3T1B - chains A and B of the 4 polymer chains in the assembly; structure by X-ray diffraction, 2.70 A resolution.

== Chain A (and B) ==
Protein: Transcriptional regulator, LysR family
Organism: Vibrio cholerae
Notes: chain B of this document is another copy of the same molecule, construct and numbering; everything in this record applies to it too
UniProtKB: Q9KT56 (Q9KT56_VIBCH); residues 1-291 here correspond to UniProt positions 9-299 (UniProt number = residue number + 8)
Sequence (291 residues; numbered 1 to 291; the number before each row is that of its first residue):
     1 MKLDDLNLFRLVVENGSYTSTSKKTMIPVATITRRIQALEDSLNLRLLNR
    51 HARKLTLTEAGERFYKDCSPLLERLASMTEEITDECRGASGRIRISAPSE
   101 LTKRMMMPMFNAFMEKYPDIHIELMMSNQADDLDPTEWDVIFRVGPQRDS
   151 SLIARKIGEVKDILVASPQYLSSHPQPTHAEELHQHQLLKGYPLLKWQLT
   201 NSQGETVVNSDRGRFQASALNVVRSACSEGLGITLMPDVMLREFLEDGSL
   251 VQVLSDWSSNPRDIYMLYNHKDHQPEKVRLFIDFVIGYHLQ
Unresolved in the structure: 291 (chain B: 132, 291)
Sequence notes: engineered mutation Glu-100 (Asn108 in Q9KT56)
From the paper describing this entry:
  - conformationally variable residues (domain motion, loop rearrangement): Gly-88, Gly-91, Glu-100
  - mutagenesis - P98D, L101E, P193D, L220E: increased signaling in response to non-permissive pH of 8.5
  - mutagenesis - L101N, P193A: abolished signaling in response to tcpPH promoter
  - mutagenesis - N128E, V144E, L194E, P237D, R262E: abolished signaling
  - mutagenesis - Y192E, M240E: unchanged signaling
  - mutagenesis - C227S: increased signaling in response to aerobic conditions
  - mutagenesis - C227S: unchanged signaling in response to pH

== Chain A / chain B interface ==
Contacting residue pairs - 88 pairs, chain A then chain B:
  Arg-92(A) with Arg-212(B); Gly-213(B), hydrogen bond (side chain-backbone)
  Lys-103(A) with Asn-221(B); Arg-224(B); Ser-225(B)
  Met-107(A) with Phe-215(B), hydrophobic; Val-222(B), hydrophobic
  Asn-111(A) with Ser-225(B), hydrogen bond; Ala-226(B); Glu-229(B); Leu-231(B)
  Met-114(A) with Arg-214(B), hydrogen bond (backbone-side chain); Phe-215(B), hydrophobic; Leu-231(B), hydrophobic
  Glu-115(A) with Arg-214(B)
  Pro-118(A) with Arg-214(B)
  His-121(A) with Arg-214(B)
  Ile-122(A) with Arg-214(B), hydrogen bond (backbone-backbone); Phe-215(B); Gln-216(B), hydrogen bond (backbone-backbone)
  Glu-123(A) with Arg-212(B), salt bridge; Gln-216(B)
  Leu-124(A) with Phe-215(B), hydrophobic; Gln-216(B), hydrogen bond (backbone-backbone); Ala-217(B); Ser-218(B), hydrogen bond (backbone-backbone)
  Met-125(A) with Ser-218(B)
  Met-126(A) with Ser-218(B), hydrogen bond (backbone-side chain); Ala-219(B), hydrophobic
  Asn-128(A) with Lys-23(B)
  Gln-129(A) with Ser-17(B); Thr-19(B), hydrogen bond; Ser-20(B), hydrogen bond; Lys-23(B)
  Asp-131(A) with Arg-53(B), salt bridge
  Asp-132(A) with Ser-17(B), hydrogen bond; Thr-19(B); Ser-20(B); Arg-53(B), salt bridge
  Arg-148(A) with Arg-50(B); Ala-52(B); Arg-53(B)
  Tyr-192(A) with Thr-19(B); Ser-22(B); Lys-23(B)
  Leu-195(A) with Ser-22(B); Met-26(B); Pro-28(B), hydrophobic
  Lys-196(A) with Pro-28(B); Ala-30(B)
  Arg-212(A) with Thr-25(B), hydrogen bond (side chain-backbone); Met-26(B); Arg-92(B); Glu-123(B), salt bridge
  Gly-213(A) with Arg-92(B), hydrogen bond (backbone-side chain)
  Arg-214(A) with Arg-92(B); Met-114(B), hydrogen bond (side chain-backbone); Pro-118(B); His-121(B); Ile-122(B), hydrogen bond (backbone-backbone)
  Phe-215(A) with Met-107(B), hydrophobic; Met-114(B), hydrophobic; Ile-122(B); Leu-124(B), hydrophobic
  Gln-216(A) with Met-26(B); Arg-92(B); Ile-122(B), hydrogen bond (backbone-backbone); Glu-123(B); Leu-124(B), hydrogen bond (backbone-backbone)
  Ala-217(A) with Met-26(B); Leu-124(B)
  Ser-218(A) with Leu-124(B), hydrogen bond (backbone-backbone); Met-125(B); Met-126(B), hydrogen bond (side chain-backbone)
  Asn-221(A) with Lys-103(B)
  Val-222(A) with Lys-103(B); Met-107(B); Leu-124(B), hydrophobic; Met-126(B), hydrophobic
  Arg-224(A) with Lys-103(B)
  Ser-225(A) with Lys-103(B); Met-107(B); Asn-111(B)
  Ala-226(A) with Asn-111(B)
  Glu-229(A) with Asn-111(B), hydrogen bond
  Leu-231(A) with Asn-111(B); Met-114(B), hydrophobic; Glu-115(B)
Also at the interface, not in a pair above, chain B (47 interface residues in all): Ile-27, Val-29, His-51, Thr-102, Pro-108, Tyr-117, Gln-187

== Overview ==
35 residues of chain A face 47 of chain B across their interface, with 20 hydrogen bonds and 4 salt bridges.
Polar pairs include Glu-123(A)/Arg-212(B), Asp-131(A)/Arg-53(B) and Asp-132(A)/Arg-53(B). The paper reports
that N128E, V144E and L194E of chain A, among others, abolish signaling; conformational variability at
Gly-88(A), Gly-91(A) and Glu-100(A); 14 substitutions were tested in all.
Both chains are Transcriptional regulator, LysR family (Vibrio cholerae). Entry 3T1B (Crystal structure of the
full-length AphB N100E variant) was determined by X-ray diffraction (same publication as 3SZP).
